1SX4 - chains A and H of the 21 polymer chains in the assembly; structure by X-ray diffraction, 3.00 A resolution.

# Chain A (and H)
Protein: groEL protein
Organism: Escherichia coli
Notes: chain H of this document is another copy of the same molecule, construct and numbering; everything in this record applies to it too
Reference sequence: P0A6F5 (CH60_ECOLI); residues 2-525 here correspond to UniProt positions 1-524 (UniProt number = residue number - 1)
Chain sequence (524 residues; each row starts with the number of its first residue):
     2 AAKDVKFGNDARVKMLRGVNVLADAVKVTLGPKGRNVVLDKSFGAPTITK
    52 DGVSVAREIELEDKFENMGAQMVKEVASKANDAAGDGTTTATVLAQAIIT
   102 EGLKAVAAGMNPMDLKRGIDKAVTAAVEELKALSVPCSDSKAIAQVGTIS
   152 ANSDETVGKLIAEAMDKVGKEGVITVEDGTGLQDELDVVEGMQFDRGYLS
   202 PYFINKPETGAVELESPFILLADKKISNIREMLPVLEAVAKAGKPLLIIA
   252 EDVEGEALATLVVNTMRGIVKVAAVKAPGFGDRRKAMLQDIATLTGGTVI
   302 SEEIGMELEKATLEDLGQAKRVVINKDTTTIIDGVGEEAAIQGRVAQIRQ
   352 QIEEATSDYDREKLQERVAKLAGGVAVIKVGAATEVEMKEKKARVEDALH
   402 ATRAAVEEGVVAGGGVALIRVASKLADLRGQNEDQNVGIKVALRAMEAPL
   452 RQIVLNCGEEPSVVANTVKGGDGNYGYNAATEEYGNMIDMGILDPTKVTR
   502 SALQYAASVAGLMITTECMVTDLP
Ion coordination: Mg2+: Asp87 (together with ADP)
Residues lining bound ligands: ADP: Thr30, Leu31, Gly32, Pro33, Lys51, Asp87, Gly88, Thr89, Thr90, Thr91, Ile150, Ser154, Asp398, Gly414, Gly415, Gly416, Ile454, Tyr478, Asn479, Ala480, Ala481, Met488, Ile493, Asp495

# Chain A / chain H interface
Pairs across the interface (6; chain A residue first):
  Lys105(A) with Ala109(H); Gly110(H); Met111(H)
  Ala108(A) with Ala109(H), hydrophobic
  Val438(A) with Glu434(H)
  Arg445(A) with Glu434(H), salt bridge
Interface residues without a listed pair, chain A (6 interface residues in all): Ala109, Met111
Interface residues without a listed pair, chain H (5 interface residues in all): Val438

# In short
Chain A and chain H form an interface of 6 and 5 residues respectively, with 1 salt bridge. Its one
salt-bridged contact is Arg445(A)-Glu434(H). Ligands of chain A: ADP.
Both chains are groEL protein (Escherichia coli). Entry 1SX4 (GroEL-GroES-ADP7) was determined by X-ray
diffraction (same publication as 1SS8, 1SVT and 1SX3).
